7NE3 - chains A and C of the 3 polymer chains in the assembly; structure by X-ray diffraction, 2.26 A resolution.

# Chain A
Molecule: Methylcytosine dioxygenase TET2
Organism: Homo sapiens
Notes: EC 1.14.11.-; engineered mutation(s): 0
UniProtKB: Q6N021 (TET2_HUMAN); the construct has insertions or renumbered stretches relative to UniProt, so the offset changes along the chain: 1129-1465 = UniProt 1129-1465; 1814-1828 = UniProt 1466-1480; 1844-1936 = UniProt 1844-1936
Sequence (463 residues; row label = number of the first residue in the row; note: 348 numbers in that range are skipped by the numbering (no residue carries them; nothing is unmodelled there)):
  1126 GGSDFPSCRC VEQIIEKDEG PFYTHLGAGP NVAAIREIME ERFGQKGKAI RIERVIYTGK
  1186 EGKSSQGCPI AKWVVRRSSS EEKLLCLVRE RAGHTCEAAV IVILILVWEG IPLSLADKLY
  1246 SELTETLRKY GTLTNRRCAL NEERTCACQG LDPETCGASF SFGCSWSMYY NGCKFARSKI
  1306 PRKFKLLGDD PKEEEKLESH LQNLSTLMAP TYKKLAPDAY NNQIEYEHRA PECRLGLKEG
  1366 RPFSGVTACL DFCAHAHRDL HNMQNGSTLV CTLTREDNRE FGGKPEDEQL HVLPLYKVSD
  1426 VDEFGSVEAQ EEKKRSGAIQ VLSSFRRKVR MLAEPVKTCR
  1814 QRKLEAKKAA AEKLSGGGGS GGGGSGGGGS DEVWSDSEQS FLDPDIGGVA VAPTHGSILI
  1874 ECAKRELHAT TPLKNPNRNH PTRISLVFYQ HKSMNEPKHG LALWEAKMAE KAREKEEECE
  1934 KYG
Not modelled in the structure: 1126-1131, 1137-1138, 1814-1841, 1926-1936
Sequence notes: expression tag (1126-1128); linker (1829-1843)
Ion coordination: Zn2+ site 1: Cys1133, Cys1135, His1219, Cys1221; Zn2+ site 2: Cys1193, Cys1271, Cys1273, His1380; Zn2+ site 3: Cys1289, Cys1298, Cys1358, His1912; Fe2+: His1382, Asp1384, His1881 (together with N-oxalylglycine)
Small-molecule neighbours: N-oxalylglycine (OGA): Arg1261, Cys1374, Ala1379, His1382, Asp1384, Val1395, His1416, His1881, Thr1883, Arg1896, Ser1898, Val1900
Curated features (UniProtKB/Swiss-Prot):
  - region: Ser1290 to Ser1303 (Interaction with DNA)
  - binding site (Zn(2+)): Cys1133, Cys1135, Cys1193, His1219, Cys1221, Cys1271, Cys1273, Cys1289, Cys1298, Cys1358, His1380, His1912
  - binding site (2-oxoglutarate): Arg1261, Cys1374, His1416, Arg1896 to Ser1898
  - binding site (Fe cation): His1382, Asp1384, His1881
  - binding site (substrate): Asn1387, Tyr1902 to His1904
  - cross-link: Lys1299 (Glycyl lysine isopeptide (Lys-Gly) (interchain with G-Cter in ubiquitin))
What the authors report for this chain:
  - specificity-determining residues: Arg1302
  - binding site for the 12-nt DNA strand: Arg1302

# Chain C
Molecule: 12-nt DNA strand
Notes: engineered mutation(s): 0
Sequence (12 nucleotides; row label = number of the first residue in the row):
     1 ACACACGTGT GT
Modified residues: 5CM (5-methyl-2'-deoxy-cytidine-5'-monophosphate) at position 6

# Interface between chain A and chain C
Pairs across the interface (15; chain A residue first):
  Trp1291(A) - DT8(C)  sugar contact
  Trp1291(A) - DG9(C)  phosphate contact
  Met1293(A) - DG7(C)  base contact
  Met1293(A) - DT8(C)  sugar contact
  Tyr1294(A) - 5CM_6(C)  stacking on the base
  Tyr1294(A) - DG7(C)  sugar contact
  Tyr1295(A) - 5CM_6(C)  base contact
  Asn1296(A) - DT8(C)  sugar contact
  Asn1296(A) - DG9(C)  phosphate contact
  Arg1302(A) - DA5(C)  base contact
  Leu1385(A) - DT10(C)  phosphate contact
  Leu1385(A) - DG11(C)  phosphate contact
  Lys1905(A) - DG9(C)  sugar contact
  Trp1917(A) - 5CM_6(C)  sugar contact
  Trp1917(A) - DG7(C)  phosphate contact
Other interface residues (no listed pair), chain A (10 interface residues in all): Arg1383
Other interface residues (no listed pair), chain C (8 interface residues in all): DT12

# Summary
10 residues of chain A and 8 residues of chain C are in contact; the contacts include 1 aromatic stacking
contact. Bound to chain A: N-oxalylglycine. From the paper: a binding site for the 12-nt DNA strand at
Arg1302(A); the specificity determinant Arg1302(A).
Here chain A is Methylcytosine dioxygenase TET2 (Homo sapiens) and chain C is a 12-nt DNA strand. Entry 7NE3
(Human TET2 in complex with favourable DNA substrate) was determined by X-ray diffraction (same publication as
7NE6).
